PDB entry 4FVX | X-ray diffraction, 2.00 A resolution | chains A and B

== Chain A (and B) ==
Name: Nitric oxide synthase, brain
Source organism: Rattus norvegicus
Notes: EC 1.14.13.39; chain B of this document is another copy of the same molecule, construct and numbering; everything in this record applies to it too
UniProt: P29476 (NOS1_RAT); residue numbers follow UniProt; this construct covers 297-718
Sequence (422 residues; each row starts with the number of its first residue):
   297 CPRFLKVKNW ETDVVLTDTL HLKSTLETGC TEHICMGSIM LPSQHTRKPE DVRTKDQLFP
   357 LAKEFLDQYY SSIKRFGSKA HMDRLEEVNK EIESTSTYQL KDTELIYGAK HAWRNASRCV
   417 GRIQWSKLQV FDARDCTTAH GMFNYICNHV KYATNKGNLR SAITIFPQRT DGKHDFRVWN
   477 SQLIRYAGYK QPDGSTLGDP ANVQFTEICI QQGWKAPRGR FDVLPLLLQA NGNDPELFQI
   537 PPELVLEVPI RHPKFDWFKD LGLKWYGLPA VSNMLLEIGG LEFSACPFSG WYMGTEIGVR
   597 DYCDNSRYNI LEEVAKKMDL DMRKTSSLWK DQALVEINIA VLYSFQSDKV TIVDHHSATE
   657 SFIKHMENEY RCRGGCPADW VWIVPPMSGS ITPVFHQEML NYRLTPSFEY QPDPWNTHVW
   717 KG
Unresolved in the structure: 297-298, 339-349, 717-718 (chain B: 297-298, 339-347)
Curated features (UniProtKB/Swiss-Prot):
  - binding site ((6R)-L-erythro-5,6,7,8-tetrahydrobiopterin): S334, V677, W678, F691
  - binding site (heme b): C415, Y706
  - binding site (L-arginine): Q478, W587, Y588, E592
Metal / ion sites: Zn2+: C326, C331 (shared with C326(B), C331(B) of chain B); heme Fe near C415 (its only coordinating residue here)
Small-molecule neighbours:
  - 2KJ (N~5~-(N-ethoxycarbamimidoyl)-L-ornithine): Q478, Y562, P565, A566, V567, F584, S585, G586, W587, Y588, M589, E592, D597
  - tetrahydrobiopterin (H4B), molecule 1: W306, W676, F691, H692, Q693, E694
  - tetrahydrobiopterin (H4B), molecule 2: S334, M336, R596, V677, W678
  - heme (HEM): W409, A412, R414, C415, V416, G417, Q420, L424, S457, M570, F584, S585, G586, W587, M589, E592, V649, W678, F704, Y706
  - trifluoroacetic acid (TFA): V416, G417, I419, Q420, W587, V649, A654, S657
Reported in the primary citation:
  - binding site for 2KJ: Y588, E592, D597

== How chain A and chain B interact ==
Contacting residue pairs (124):
  L301(A) - I330(B)  hydrophobic
  W306(A) - M336(B)  hydrophobic
  E307(A) - N601(B)
  E307(A) - S602(B)  hydrogen bond (backbone-side chain)
  H317(A) - I330(B)
  S320(A) - H329(B)
  T321(A) - H329(B)
  L322(A) - H329(B)
  E323(A) - E328(B)
  T324(A) - T327(B)  hydrogen bond (side chain-backbone)
  T324(A) - E328(B)  hydrogen bond (backbone-backbone)
  T324(A) - H329(B)
  T324(A) - I330(B)
  C326(A) - C326(B)  hydrophobic
  C326(A) - T327(B)
  C326(A) - E328(B)
  C326(A) - C331(B)  hydrophobic
  T327(A) - T324(B)  hydrogen bond (backbone-side chain)
  T327(A) - C326(B)
  T327(A) - E328(B)
  E328(A) - E323(B)
  E328(A) - T324(B)  hydrogen bond (backbone-backbone)
  E328(A) - C326(B)
  E328(A) - E328(B)
  H329(A) - S320(B)
  H329(A) - T321(B)
  H329(A) - L322(B)
  H329(A) - E323(B)  salt bridge
  H329(A) - T324(B)
  H329(A) - Y698(B)
  I330(A) - L301(B)  hydrophobic
  I330(A) - H317(B)
  I330(A) - T324(B)
  I330(A) - L696(B)  hydrophobic
  I330(A) - N697(B)
  I330(A) - Y698(B)  hydrophobic
  C331(A) - C326(B)  hydrophobic
  C331(A) - C331(B)  hydrophobic
  C331(A) - L696(B)
  C331(A) - N697(B)  hydrogen bond (backbone-backbone)
  M332(A) - L301(B)  hydrophobic
  M332(A) - L696(B)  hydrophobic
  S334(A) - W676(B)
  S334(A) - E694(B)
  S334(A) - M695(B)  hydrogen bond (side chain-backbone)
  I335(A) - E694(B)
  I335(A) - M695(B)
  M336(A) - W306(B)
  M336(A) - E694(B)  hydrogen bond (backbone-side chain)
  V595(A) - S686(B)
  R596(A) - S686(B)
  R596(A) - F691(B)
  R596(A) - H692(B)
  D600(A) - H692(B)  salt bridge
  N601(A) - E307(B)
  L607(A) - I687(B)  hydrophobic
  K620(A) - Q642(B)
  T621(A) - D650(B)  hydrogen bond
  T621(A) - H652(B)
  S622(A) - L638(B)
  S622(A) - Q642(B)  hydrogen bond
  S622(A) - D650(B)
  S623(A) - I635(B)
  L624(A) - N634(B)
  L624(A) - I635(B)  hydrophobic
  L624(A) - L638(B)  hydrophobic
  L624(A) - H651(B)
  K626(A) - I687(B)
  D627(A) - V631(B)
  D627(A) - H651(B)  salt bridge
  D627(A) - H652(B)  salt bridge
  D627(A) - M683(B)
  D627(A) - S684(B)  hydrogen bond
  Q628(A) - V631(B)
  Q628(A) - E632(B)  hydrogen bond
  Q628(A) - I635(B)
  V631(A) - Q628(B)
  V631(A) - V631(B)  hydrophobic
  E632(A) - Q628(B)  hydrogen bond
  N634(A) - L624(B)
  I635(A) - S623(B)
  I635(A) - L624(B)
  I635(A) - Q628(B)
  L638(A) - S622(B)
  L638(A) - L624(B)  hydrophobic
  Q642(A) - S622(B)  hydrogen bond
  D650(A) - T621(B)  hydrogen bond
  D650(A) - S622(B)
  H651(A) - L624(B)
  H651(A) - D627(B)  salt bridge
  H652(A) - T621(B)
  H652(A) - D627(B)  salt bridge
  W676(A) - S334(B)
  W676(A) - V677(B)  hydrophobic
  V677(A) - W676(B)  hydrophobic
  P682(A) - S684(B)
  P682(A) - G685(B)  hydrogen bond (backbone-backbone)
  P682(A) - S686(B)  hydrogen bond (backbone-backbone)
  M683(A) - D627(B)
  M683(A) - S684(B)
  S684(A) - D627(B)  hydrogen bond
  S684(A) - P682(B)
  S684(A) - M683(B)
  S684(A) - S684(B)
  G685(A) - P682(B)  hydrogen bond (backbone-backbone)
  S686(A) - V595(B)
  S686(A) - R596(B)
  S686(A) - P682(B)  hydrogen bond (backbone-backbone)
  I687(A) - L607(B)  hydrophobic
  I687(A) - K626(B)
  F691(A) - R596(B)
  H692(A) - R596(B)
  H692(A) - D600(B)  salt bridge
  E694(A) - S334(B)
  E694(A) - I335(B)
  E694(A) - M336(B)  hydrogen bond (side chain-backbone)
  M695(A) - S334(B)  hydrogen bond (backbone-side chain)
  M695(A) - I335(B)
  L696(A) - I330(B)  hydrophobic
  L696(A) - M332(B)  hydrophobic
  N697(A) - I330(B)
  N697(A) - C331(B)  hydrogen bond (backbone-backbone)
  Y698(A) - H329(B)
  Y698(A) - I330(B)  hydrophobic
Interface residues without a listed pair, chain A (63 interface residues in all): V303, G333, L337, C599, S602, L630, S653
Interface residues without a listed pair, chain B (62 interface residues in all): G333, L337, C599, L630, S653, Q693

== Overview ==
63 residues of chain A and 62 residues of chain B are in contact; the contacts include 23 hydrogen bonds and 7
salt bridges. Polar contacts include H329(A)-E323(B), D600(A)-H692(B) and D627(A)-H651(B). Bound to chain A:
heme, tetrahydrobiopterin, compound 2KJ and trifluoroacetic acid. The paper reports a binding site for 2KJ at
Y588(A), E592(A) and D597(A).
Both chains are Nitric oxide synthase, brain (Rattus norvegicus). Entry 4FVX (Structure of rat nNOS heme
domain in complex with N(omega)-ethoxy-L-arginine) was determined by X-ray diffraction together with 4FVW,
4FVY, 4FVZ, 4FW0 and 4GQE from the same study.
